PDB entry 7A24 | electron microscopy, 3.80 A resolution | chains G and F of the 34 polymer chains in the assembly

== Chain G ==
Name: Nad7m
Organism: Brassica oleracea
Chain sequence (394 residues; numbered 1 to 394; the number before each row is that of its first residue):
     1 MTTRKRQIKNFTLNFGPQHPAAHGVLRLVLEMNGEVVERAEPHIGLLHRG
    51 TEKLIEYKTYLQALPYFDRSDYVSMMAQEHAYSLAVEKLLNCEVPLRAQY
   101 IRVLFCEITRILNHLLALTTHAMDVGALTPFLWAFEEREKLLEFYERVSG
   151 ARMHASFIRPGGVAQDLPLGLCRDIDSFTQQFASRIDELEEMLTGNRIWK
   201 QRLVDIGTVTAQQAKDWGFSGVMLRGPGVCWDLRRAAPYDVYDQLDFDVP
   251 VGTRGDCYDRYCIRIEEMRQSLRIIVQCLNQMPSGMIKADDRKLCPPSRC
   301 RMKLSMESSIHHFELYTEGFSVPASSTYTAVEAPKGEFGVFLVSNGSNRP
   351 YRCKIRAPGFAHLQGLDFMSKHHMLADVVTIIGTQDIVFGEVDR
Disordered / not traced: 1-10, 393-394
Small-molecule neighbours:
  - phosphatidylethanolamine (PEV; (1S)-2-{[(2-aminoethoxy)(hydroxy)phosphoryl]oxy}-1-[(palmitoyloxy)methyl]ethyl stearate): R197, I198, Q201
  - 4Fe-4S cluster (SF4): R49, R69, H154

== Chain F ==
Name: Nad9m
Organism: Brassica oleracea
Chain sequence (190 residues; numbered 1 to 190; the number before each row is that of its first residue):
     1 MDNQFIFKYSWETLPKKWVKKMERSEHGNRFDTNTDYLFQLLCFLKLHTY
    51 TRVQVLIDICGVDYPSRKRRFEVVYNLLSTRYNSRIRVQTSADEVTRISS
   101 VVSLFPSAGWWEREVWDMFGVSFINHPDLRRILTDYGFEGHPLRKDFPLS
   151 GYVQVRYDDPEKRVVSEPIEMTQEFRYFDFASPWEQRSDG
Disordered / not traced: 1-7, 186-190

== Chain G / chain F interface ==
Residue-residue contacts (93; chain G residue first):
  R27(G) - Y136(F)  hydrogen bond
  E41(G) - R130(F)  salt bridge
  P42(G) - W110(F)  hydrophobic
  H43(G) - Y136(F)  hydrogen bond
  I44(G) - W110(F)  hydrophobic
  I44(G) - I132(F)
  I44(G) - L133(F)  hydrophobic
  G45(G) - I132(F)
  G45(G) - L133(F)
  H48(G) - M118(F)
  H48(G) - L133(F)
  E52(G) - E114(F)
  E52(G) - L143(F)
  K53(G) - P142(F)  hydrogen bond (side chain-backbone)
  K53(G) - L143(F)
  K53(G) - R144(F)  hydrogen bond (side chain-backbone)
  K53(G) - F147(F)  hydrogen bond (side chain-backbone)
  K53(G) - P148(F)
  K53(G) - L149(F)
  L54(G) - L149(F)  hydrophobic
  E56(G) - K145(F)  salt bridge
  Y57(G) - F147(F)  hydrogen bond (side chain-backbone)
  Y57(G) - L149(F)
  K58(G) - F175(F)
  T59(G) - F180(F)
  Q62(G) - F180(F)
  K88(G) - E26(F)  salt bridge
  K88(G) - H27(F)
  K215(G) - Q54(F)
  K215(G) - V55(F)
  K215(G) - T80(F)
  D216(G) - K46(F)  salt bridge
  D216(G) - Q54(F)
  D216(G) - P106(F)
  D216(G) - S107(F)
  W217(G) - P106(F)
  W217(G) - S107(F)
  G218(G) - V55(F)
  G218(G) - S107(F)
  V229(G) - T80(F)
  W231(G) - L78(F)  hydrophobic
  W231(G) - T80(F)
  W231(G) - N83(F)
  L233(G) - R85(F)
  A236(G) - N83(F)  hydrogen bond (backbone-side chain)
  T317(G) - F180(F)
  E318(G) - F180(F)
  S325(G) - H27(F)
  S326(G) - R24(F)  hydrogen bond (backbone-side chain)
  S326(G) - H27(F)
  S326(G) - R87(F)  hydrogen bond (backbone-side chain)
  T327(G) - H27(F)
  Y328(G) - I57(F)
  Y328(G) - D58(F)
  Y328(G) - N76(F)
  Y328(G) - R85(F)
  E337(G) - I57(F)
  E337(G) - L78(F)
  E337(G) - R85(F)  salt bridge
  F341(G) - C60(F)  hydrophobic
  F341(G) - V62(F)  hydrophobic
  F341(G) - V74(F)  hydrophobic
  F341(G) - N76(F)
  F341(G) - R87(F)
  V343(G) - V62(F)  hydrophobic
  V343(G) - Y64(F)
  N348(G) - F180(F)
  Y351(G) - D63(F)  hydrogen bond (side chain-backbone)
  Y351(G) - Y64(F)
  Y351(G) - P65(F)
  Y351(G) - K145(F)  hydrogen bond
  R352(G) - G61(F)  hydrogen bond (side chain-backbone)
  R352(G) - V62(F)
  R352(G) - F119(F)
  R352(G) - L143(F)
  K354(G) - D58(F)  salt bridge
  K354(G) - I59(F)  hydrogen bond (side chain-backbone)
  K354(G) - C60(F)
  K354(G) - W111(F)
  K354(G) - E114(F)  salt bridge
  R356(G) - I57(F)
  R356(G) - D58(F)
  R356(G) - W111(F)
  F360(G) - W110(F)  hydrophobic
  F360(G) - W111(F)
  F360(G) - E114(F)
  L363(G) - W110(F)  hydrophobic
  Q364(G) - P106(F)
  Q364(G) - S107(F)  hydrogen bond (side chain-backbone)
  Q364(G) - G109(F)
  Q364(G) - W110(F)  hydrogen bond (side chain-backbone)
  Q364(G) - W111(F)
  V392(G) - L133(F)
Other interface residues (no listed pair), chain G (50 interface residues in all): L89, Q212, S220, E314, A330, R349, A357, A361
Other interface residues (no listed pair), chain F (49 interface residues in all): L56, F105, T134, Y177, A181, S182

== In short ==
The interface between chain G and chain F involves 50 residues on one side and 49 on the other; the contacts
include 15 hydrogen bonds and 7 salt bridges. Among the polar pairs are E41(G)-R130(F), E56(G)-K145(F) and
K88(G)-E26(F).
Chain G is Nad7m and chain F is Nad9m, both from Brassica oleracea; the structure, Assembly intermediate of
the plant mitochondrial complex I, was determined by electron microscopy together with 7A23 from the same
study.
